PDB entry 7PII | electron microscopy, 2.68 A resolution | chains G and J of the 12 polymer chains in the assembly

Chain G:
Protein: Histone H2A type 1-C
From: Homo sapiens
UniProt: Q93077 (H2A1C_HUMAN); residues 0-129 here correspond to UniProt positions 1-130 (UniProt number = residue number + 1)
Chain sequence (153 residues; each row starts with the number of its first residue; numbers below 1 keep their minus sign (Met-23 is residue -23)):
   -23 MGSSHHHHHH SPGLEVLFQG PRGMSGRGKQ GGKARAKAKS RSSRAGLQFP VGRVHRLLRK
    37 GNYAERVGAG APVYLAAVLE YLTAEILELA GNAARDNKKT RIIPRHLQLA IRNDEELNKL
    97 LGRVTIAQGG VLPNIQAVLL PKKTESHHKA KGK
Disordered / not traced: -23 to 14, 118-129
Differences from the reference sequence: initiating methionine (-23); expression tag (-22 to -1)
Swiss-Prot annotation at these positions:
  - modified residue: Ser1 (N-acetylserine), Arg3 (Citrulline), Lys5 (N6-(2-hydroxyisobutyryl)lysine), Lys9 (N6-(2-hydroxyisobutyryl)lysine), Lys13 (N6-(beta-hydroxybutyryl)lysine), Lys36 (N6-(2-hydroxyisobutyryl)lysine), Lys74 (N6-(2-hydroxyisobutyryl)lysine), Lys75 (N6-(2-hydroxyisobutyryl)lysine), Lys95 (N6-(2-hydroxyisobutyryl)lysine), Gln104 (N5-methylglutamine), Lys118 (N6-(2-hydroxyisobutyryl)lysine), Lys119 (N6-crotonyllysine), Thr120 (Phosphothreonine), Lys125 (N6-crotonyllysine)
  - cross-link (Glycyl lysine isopeptide (Lys-Gly)): Lys13 (interchain with G-Cter in ubiquitin), Lys15 (interchain with G-Cter in ubiquitin), Lys119 (interchain with G-Cter in ubiquitin)

Chain J:
Molecule: 171-nt DNA strand
Sequence (171 nucleotides; numbered -119 to 51; the number before each row is that of its first residue; numbers below 1 keep their minus sign (DA-119 is residue -119)):
  -119 AATCTGCAAG TGGATATTTG GACCGCTTTG AGGCCTTCGT TGGAAACGGG AATATCTTCA
   -59 CATAAAAACT AAACAGAAGC ATTCTCAGAA ACTTCTTTGT GATGATTGCA TTCAACTCAC
     1 AGAGTTGAAC ATTCCTTTTG ATAGAGCAGT TTTGAAACAC TCTTTTTGTA G
Disordered / not traced: -119 to -73, 51

How chain G and chain J interact:
Residue-residue contacts - 11 pairs, chain G then chain J:
  Lys15(G) - DA-43(J)  phosphate contact
  Lys15(G) - DA-42(J)  phosphate contact
  Ser16(G) - DA-43(J)  sugar contact
  Arg17(G) - DA-43(J)  salt bridge to the phosphate
  Arg20(G) - DA-42(J)  salt bridge to the phosphate
  Gly28(G) - DG-44(J)  phosphate contact
  Gly28(G) - DA-43(J)  phosphate contact
  Arg29(G) - DG-44(J)  phosphate contact
  Arg32(G) - DG-44(J)  salt bridge to the phosphate
  Arg42(G) - DT-35(J)  sugar contact
  Arg77(G) - DA-54(J)  sugar contact
Also at the interface, not in a pair above, chain J (6 interface residues in all): DA-45

In short:
9 residues of chain G and 6 residues of chain J are in contact; the contacts include 3 salt bridges. Among the
polar pairs are Arg17(G)-DA-43(J), Arg20(G)-DA-42(J) and Arg32(G)-DG-44(J).
Here chain G is Histone H2A type 1-C (Homo sapiens) and chain J is a 171-nt DNA strand. Entry 7PII (Structure
of the human CCAN CENP-A alpha-satellite complex) was determined by electron microscopy together with 7PB4,
7PB8, 7PKN, 7R5R, 7R5S, 7R5V, 7YWX and 7YYH from the same study.
